Entry 7EGR (X-ray diffraction, 2.50 A resolution); this record covers chains A and K of the 9 polymer chains in the assembly.

== Chain A ==
Molecule: Soluble acetylcholine receptor
From: Aplysia californica
Reference sequence: Q8WSF8 (Q8WSF8_APLCA); residues 19-224 here = UniProt positions 19-224
Sequence (206 residues; numbered 19 to 224; the number before each row is that of its first residue):
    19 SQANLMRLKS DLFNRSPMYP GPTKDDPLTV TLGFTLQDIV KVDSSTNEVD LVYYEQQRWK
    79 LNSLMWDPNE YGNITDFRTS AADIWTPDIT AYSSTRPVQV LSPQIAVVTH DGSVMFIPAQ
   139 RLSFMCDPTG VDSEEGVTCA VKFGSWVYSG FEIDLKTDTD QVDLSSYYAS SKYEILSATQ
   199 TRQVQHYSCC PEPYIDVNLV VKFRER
Disulfide bonds: C144-C157, C207-C208
Sequence notes: conflict V60 (Ala in Q8WSF8), V155 (Ala in Q8WSF8)
Ion coordination: Mg2+: E170 (shared with Y410(K) of chain K)

== Chain K ==
Molecule: RgIA
From: Conus regius
Sequence (13 residues; row label = number of the first residue in the row):
   401 GCCSDPRCRY RCR
Disulfide bonds: C402-C408
Ion coordination: Mg2+: Y410 (shared with E170(A) of chain A)

== How chain A and chain K interact ==
Residue-residue contacts (19):
  K42(A) with Y410(K)
  Y110(A) with R407(K), hydrogen bond
  S163(A) with R407(K)
  W164(A) with P406(K); R407(K)
  Y166(A) with R407(K)
  Q203(A) with R407(K)
  Y205(A) with G401(K); C402(K), hydrophobic; D405(K), hydrogen bond
  C207(A) with C402(K), hydrophobic
  C208(A) with C402(K), hydrophobic; C408(K), hydrophobic
  E210(A) with Y410(K); R411(K), salt bridge
  Y212(A) with D405(K); R407(K); C408(K), hydrogen bond
  I213(A) with R407(K), hydrogen bond (backbone-side chain)
Interface residues without a listed pair, chain A (16 interface residues in all): V165, S167, P209, D214

== Overview ==
16 residues of chain A face 8 of chain K across their interface; the contacts include 4 hydrogen bonds and 1
salt bridge. Polar contacts include E210(A)-R411(K), Y110(A)-R407(K) and Y205(A)-D405(K). E170(A) and Y410(K)
form the Mg2+ site.
Chain A is Soluble acetylcholine receptor (Aplysia californica) and chain K is RgIA (Conus regius); the
structure, Co-crystal structure of Ac-AChBPP in complex with RgIA, was determined by X-ray diffraction.
